PDB entry 5NFZ | X-ray diffraction, 2.10 A resolution | chains A and F of the 6 polymer chains in the assembly

[Chain A]
Name: Tubulin alpha-1B chain
Source organism: Bos taurus
Reference sequence: P81947 (TBA1B_BOVIN); residues 1-451 here = UniProt positions 1-451
Chain sequence (451 residues; each row starts with the number of its first residue):
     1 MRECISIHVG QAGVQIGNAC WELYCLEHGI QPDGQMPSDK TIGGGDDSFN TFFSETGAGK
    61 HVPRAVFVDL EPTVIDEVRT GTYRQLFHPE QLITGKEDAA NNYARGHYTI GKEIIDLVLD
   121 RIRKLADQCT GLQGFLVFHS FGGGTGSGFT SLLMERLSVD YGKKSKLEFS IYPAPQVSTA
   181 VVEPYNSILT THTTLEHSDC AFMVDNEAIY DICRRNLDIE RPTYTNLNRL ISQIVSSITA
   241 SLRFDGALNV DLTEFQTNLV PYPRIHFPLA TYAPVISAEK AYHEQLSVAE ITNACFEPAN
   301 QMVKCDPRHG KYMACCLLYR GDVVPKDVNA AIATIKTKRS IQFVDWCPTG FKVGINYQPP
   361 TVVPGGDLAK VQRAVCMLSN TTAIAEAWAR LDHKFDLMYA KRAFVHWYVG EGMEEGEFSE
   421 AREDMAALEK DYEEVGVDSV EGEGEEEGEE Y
Unresolved in the structure: 441-451
Metal / ion sites: Ca2+: Asp39, Thr41, Gly44, Glu55
Small-molecule neighbours:
  - 8WB (2-methoxy-5-(2,3,4-trimethoxyphenyl)cyclohepta-2,4,6-trien-1-one): Thr179, Ala180, Val181
  - GTP (guanosine-5'-triphosphate): Gly10, Gln11, Ala12, Gln15, Ile16, Asp69, Asp98, Ala99, Ala100, Asn101, Ser140, Gly142, Gly143, Gly144, Thr145, Gly146, Ile171, Pro173, Val177, Ser178, Thr179, Glu183, Asn206, Tyr224, Leu227, Asn228, Ile231
Reported in the primary citation:
  - binding site for 8WB: Thr179, Ala180, Val181

[Chain F]
Name: Tubulin-Tyrosine Ligase
Source organism: Gallus gallus
Reference sequence: E1BQ43 (E1BQ43_CHICK); residue numbers follow UniProt; this construct covers 1-378
Chain sequence (384 residues; row label = number of the first residue in the row):
     1 MYTFVVRDEN SSVYAEVSRL LLATGQWKRL RKDNPRFNLM LGERNRLPFG RLGHEPGLVQ
    61 LVNYYRGADK LCRKASLVKL IKTSPELSES CTWFPESYVI YPTNLKTPVA PAQNGIRHLI
   121 NNTRTDEREV FLAAYNRRRE GREGNVWIAK SSAGAKGEGI LISSEASELL DFIDEQGQVH
   181 VIQKYLEKPL LLEPGHRKFD IRSWVLVDHL YNIYLYREGV LRTSSEPYNS ANFQDKTCHL
   241 TNHCIQKEYS KNYGRYEEGN EMFFEEFNQY LMDALNTTLE NSILLQIKHI IRSCLMCIEP
   301 AISTKHLHYQ SFQLFGFDFM VDEELKVWLI EVNGAPACAQ KLYAELCQGI VDVAISSVFP
   361 LADTGQKTSQ PTSIFIKLHH HHHH
Unresolved in the structure: 103-125, 363-371, 380-384
Sequence notes: expression tag (379-384)
Metal / ion sites: Mg2+: Glu331 (together with AMP-PCP)
Small-molecule neighbours: AMP-PCP (ACP; phosphomethylphosphonic acid adenylate ester): Lys74, Ile148, Lys150, Ile160, Gln183, Lys184, Tyr185, Leu186, Lys198, Asp200, Arg202, Arg222, His239, Leu240, Thr241, Asn242, Asp318, Met320, Ile330, Glu331, Asn333

[How chain A and chain F interact]
Residue-residue contacts - 24 pairs, chain A then chain F:
  Gln176(A) - Pro56(F)
  Glu207(A) - His54(F)  salt bridge
  Glu297(A) - His306(F)  salt bridge
  Pro298(A) - Leu307(F)  hydrophobic
  Lys304(A) - His54(F)
  Asp306(A) - Arg66(F)
  Asp306(A) - Leu307(F)
  Arg308(A) - Pro300(F)  hydrogen bond (side chain-backbone)
  Arg308(A) - Ala301(F)  hydrogen bond (side chain-backbone)
  Arg308(A) - Ile302(F)
  Arg308(A) - Ser303(F)  hydrogen bond (side chain-backbone)
  His309(A) - Arg66(F)  hydrogen bond (side chain-backbone)
  His309(A) - Gly67(F)
  His309(A) - Ala301(F)
  Lys338(A) - Pro300(F)
  Ser340(A) - Ala301(F)
  Glu386(A) - Gly50(F)
  Glu386(A) - Arg66(F)  salt bridge
  Arg390(A) - Gly50(F)
  Arg390(A) - His54(F)
  His393(A) - Arg51(F)
  Glu433(A) - Arg46(F)  salt bridge
  Val440(A) - Asp69(F)
  Val440(A) - Arg73(F)
Other interface residues (no listed pair), chain A (17 interface residues in all): Pro175, Cys305
Other interface residues (no listed pair), chain F (17 interface residues in all): Gly53, His308

[Overview]
Chain A and chain F each contribute 17 residues to their interface; the contacts include 4 hydrogen bonds and
4 salt bridges. Polar pairs include Glu207(A)-His54(F), Glu297(A)-His306(F) and Glu386(A)-Arg66(F). Bound to
chain A: GTP and compound 8WB. Chain F binds AMP-PCP. From the paper: a binding site for 8WB at Thr179(A),
Ala180(A) and Val181(A).
Chain A is Tubulin alpha-1B chain (Bos taurus) and chain F is Tubulin-Tyrosine Ligase (Gallus gallus); the
structure, TUBULIN-MTC complex, was determined by X-ray diffraction (same publication as 5NG1).
